Entry 6HTR (X-ray diffraction, 2.60 A resolution); this record covers chains S and T of the 28 polymer chains in the assembly.

== Chain S ==
Protein: Proteasome subunit alpha type-6
From: Saccharomyces cerevisiae (strain ATCC 204508 / S288c)
UniProt: P40302 (PSA6_YEAST); residues 0-233 here correspond to UniProt positions 1-234 (UniProt number = residue number + 1)
Chain sequence (234 residues; numbered 0 to 233; the number before each row is that of its first residue; numbering starts at 0):
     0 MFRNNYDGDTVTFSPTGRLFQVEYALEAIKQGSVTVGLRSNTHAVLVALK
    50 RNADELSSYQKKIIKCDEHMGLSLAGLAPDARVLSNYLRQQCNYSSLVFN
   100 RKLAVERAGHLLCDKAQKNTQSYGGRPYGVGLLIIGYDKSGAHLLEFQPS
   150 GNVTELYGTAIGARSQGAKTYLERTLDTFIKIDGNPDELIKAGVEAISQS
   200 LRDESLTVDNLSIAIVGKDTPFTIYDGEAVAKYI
Disordered / not traced: 0-2
Swiss-Prot annotation at these positions:
  - modified residue: Ser13 (Phosphoserine)
  - cross-link: Lys190 (Glycyl lysine isopeptide (Lys-Gly) (interchain with G-Cter in ubiquitin))

== Chain T ==
Protein: Probable proteasome subunit alpha type-7
From: Saccharomyces cerevisiae (strain ATCC 204508 / S288c)
Notes: EC 3.4.25.1
UniProt: P21242 (PSA7_YEAST); residues -3 to 284 here correspond to UniProt positions 1-288 (UniProt number = residue number + 4)
Chain sequence (288 residues; numbered -3 to 284; the number before each row is that of its first residue; numbers below 1 keep their minus sign (Met-3 is residue -3)):
    -3 MTSIGTGYDLSNSVFSPDGRNFQVEYAVKAVENGTTSIGIKCNDGVVFAV
    47 EKLITSKLLVPQKNVKIQVVDRHIGCVYSGLIPDGRHLVNRGREEAASFK
    97 KLYKTPIPIPAFADRLGQYVQAHTLYNSVRPFGVSTIFGGVDKNGAHLYM
   147 LEPSGSYWGYKGAATGKGRQSAKAELEKLVDHHPEGLSAREAVKQAAKII
   197 YLAHEDNKEKDFELEISWCSLSETNGLHKFVKGDLLQEAIDFAQKEINGD
   247 DDEDEDDSDNVMSSDDENAPVATNANATTDQEGDIHLE
Disordered / not traced: -3 to 1, 245-284
Swiss-Prot annotation at these positions:
  - modified residue: Thr-2 (N-acetylthreonine)

== Chain S / chain T interface ==
Contacting residue pairs (62):
  Asn4(S) - Leu6(T)
  Tyr5(S) - Asp5(T)  hydrogen bond
  Tyr5(S) - Leu6(T)  hydrophobic
  Thr9(S) - Arg126(T)
  Val10(S) - Gln19(T)
  Val10(S) - Asn123(T)
  Val10(S) - Ser124(T)
  Val10(S) - Val125(T)
  Val10(S) - Arg126(T)
  Thr11(S) - Leu6(T)
  Thr11(S) - Gln19(T)
  Phe12(S) - Gln19(T)
  Phe12(S) - Tyr22(T)
  Phe12(S) - Ala23(T)  hydrophobic
  Phe12(S) - Arg126(T)
  Phe12(S) - Pro127(T)
  Ser13(S) - Tyr22(T)
  Pro14(S) - Tyr22(T)  hydrophobic
  Pro14(S) - Lys25(T)
  Thr15(S) - Lys25(T)
  Gly16(S) - Tyr22(T)
  Gly16(S) - Lys25(T)
  Gly16(S) - Ala26(T)
  Leu18(S) - Leu77(T)  hydrophobic
  Leu18(S) - Arg126(T)
  His109(S) - Arg82(T)
  Cys112(S) - Arg82(T)
  Asp113(S) - Arg82(T)  salt bridge
  Asp113(S) - Asn86(T)
  Gln116(S) - Pro79(T)
  Gln116(S) - Asp80(T)
  Gln116(S) - His83(T)  hydrogen bond
  Thr119(S) - Arg126(T)  hydrogen bond (backbone-side chain)
  Gln120(S) - His119(T)
  Gln120(S) - Val125(T)
  Gln120(S) - Arg126(T)  hydrogen bond (backbone-backbone)
  Gln120(S) - Phe128(T)
  Ser121(S) - Ser124(T)
  Tyr122(S) - Ser124(T)  hydrogen bond (backbone-backbone)
  Ser149(S) - Pro79(T)
  Gly150(S) - Pro79(T)
  Asn151(S) - Ile78(T)
  Asn151(S) - Pro79(T)
  Thr153(S) - Leu55(T)
  Thr153(S) - Asn60(T)
  Glu154(S) - Val56(T)
  Glu154(S) - Lys59(T)
  Glu154(S) - Asn60(T)  hydrogen bond (backbone-side chain)
  Leu155(S) - Leu54(T)
  Leu155(S) - Leu55(T)  hydrophobic
  Leu155(S) - Val56(T)
  Tyr156(S) - Leu54(T)  hydrogen bond (backbone-backbone)
  Tyr156(S) - Leu55(T)
  Tyr156(S) - Val56(T)
  Tyr156(S) - Pro57(T)
  Gly157(S) - Leu54(T)
  Lys168(S) - Leu54(T)
  Leu171(S) - Leu54(T)
  Glu172(S) - Ser52(T)  hydrogen bond
  Glu172(S) - Lys53(T)  hydrogen bond (side chain-backbone)
  Glu172(S) - Leu54(T)
  Leu175(S) - Lys53(T)
Also at the interface, not in a pair above, chain S (36 interface residues in all): Arg38, Glu105, His142, Val152, Phe178
Also at the interface, not in a pair above, chain T (30 interface residues in all): Gly129

== In short ==
The interface between chain S and chain T involves 36 residues on one side and 30 on the other; the contacts
include 9 hydrogen bonds and 1 salt bridge. Among the polar pairs are Asp113(S)-Arg82(T), Tyr5(S)-Asp5(T) and
Gln116(S)-His83(T).
Here chain S is Proteasome subunit alpha type-6 and chain T is Probable proteasome subunit alpha type-7, both
from Saccharomyces cerevisiae (strain ATCC 204508 / S288c). Entry 6HTR (Yeast 20S proteasome with human beta2c
(S171G) in complex with 13) was determined by X-ray diffraction, deposited together with 6HTB, 6HTC, 6HTD,
6HTP, 6HUB, 6HUC and 30 further entries.
